2B5V - chain A; structure by X-ray diffraction, 2.00 A resolution.

[Chain A]
Name: glucose dehydrogenase
Organism: Haloferax mediterranei
Notes: EC 1.1.1.47
UniProtKB: Q977U7 (Q977U7_HALME); residue numbers follow UniProt; this construct covers 1-357
Amino-acid sequence (357 residues; each row starts with the number of its first residue):
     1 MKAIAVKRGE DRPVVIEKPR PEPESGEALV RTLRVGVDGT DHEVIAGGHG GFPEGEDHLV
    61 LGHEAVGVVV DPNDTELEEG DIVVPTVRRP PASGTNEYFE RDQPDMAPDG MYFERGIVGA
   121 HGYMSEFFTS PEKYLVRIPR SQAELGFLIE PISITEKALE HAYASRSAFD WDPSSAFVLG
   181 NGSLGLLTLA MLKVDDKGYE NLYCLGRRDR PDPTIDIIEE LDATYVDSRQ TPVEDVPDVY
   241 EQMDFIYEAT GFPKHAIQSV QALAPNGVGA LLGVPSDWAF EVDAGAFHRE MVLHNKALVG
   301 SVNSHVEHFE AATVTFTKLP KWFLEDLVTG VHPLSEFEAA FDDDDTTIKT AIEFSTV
Not modelled in the structure: 10-11
Ligand contacts: NADP (NAP; NADP nicotinamide-adenine-dinucleotide phosphate): D38, I154, G180, N181, G182, S183, L184, G185, L205, G206, R207, R208, S228, A249, T250, G251, F252, H255, L272, G273, V274, V292, S301, V302, N303
From the paper describing this entry:
  - binding site for NADP: R207, R208

[Overview]
Chain A binds NADP. The paper reports a binding site for NADP at R207 and R208.
Chain A is glucose dehydrogenase (Haloferax mediterranei); the structure, Crystal structure of glucose
dehydrogenase from Haloferax mediterranei, was determined by X-ray diffraction together with 2B5W from the
same study.
